Entry 1GAH (X-ray diffraction, 2.00 A resolution); this record covers chain A.

# Chain A
Molecule: Glucoamylase-471
Source organism: Aspergillus awamori
Notes: EC 3.2.1.3
UniProtKB: P22832 (AMYG_ASPSH); the author numbering skips numbers that UniProt does not, so the offset changes along the chain: 1-101 = UniProt 25-125; 103-472 = UniProt 126-495
Amino-acid sequence (471 residues; numbered 1 to 472; 1 number in that range is skipped by the numbering (no residue carries it; nothing is unmodelled there); the number before each row is that of its first residue):
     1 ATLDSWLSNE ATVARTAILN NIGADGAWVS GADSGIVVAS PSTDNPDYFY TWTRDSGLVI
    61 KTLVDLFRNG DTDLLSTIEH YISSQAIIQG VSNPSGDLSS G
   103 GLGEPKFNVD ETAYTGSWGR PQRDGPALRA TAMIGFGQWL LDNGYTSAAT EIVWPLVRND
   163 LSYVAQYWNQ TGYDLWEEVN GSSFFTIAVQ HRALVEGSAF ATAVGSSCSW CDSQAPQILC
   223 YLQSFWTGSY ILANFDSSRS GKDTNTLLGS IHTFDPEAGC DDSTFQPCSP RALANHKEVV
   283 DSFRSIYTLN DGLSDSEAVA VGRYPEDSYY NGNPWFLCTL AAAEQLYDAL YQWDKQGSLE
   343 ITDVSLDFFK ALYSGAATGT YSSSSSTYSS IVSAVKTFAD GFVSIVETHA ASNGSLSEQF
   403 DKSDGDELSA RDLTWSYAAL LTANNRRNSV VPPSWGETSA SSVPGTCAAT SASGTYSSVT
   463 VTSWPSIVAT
Cystine bridges: Cys-210/Cys-213, Cys-222/Cys-449, Cys-262/Cys-270
Covalent attachments: glycan linked to Asn-171, Asn-395; alpha-D-mannopyranose (MAN) linked to Ser-443, Ser-444, Thr-452, Ser-453, Ser-455, Thr-457, Ser-459, Ser-460, Thr-462, Thr-464
Construct notes: conflict Leu-58 (Ile82 in P22832), Ile-60 (Leu84 in P22832), Thr-117 (Ala140 in P22832)

# Summary
Covalently linked alpha-D-mannopyranose: at Ser-443, Ser-444, Thr-452, Ser-453, Ser-455 and Thr-457 and 4
more.
Chain A is Glucoamylase-471 (Aspergillus awamori); the structure, Glucoamylase-471 complexed with acarbose,
was determined by X-ray diffraction together with 1GAI from the same study.
